5CG9 - chains A and C of the 3 polymer chains in the assembly; structure by X-ray diffraction, 2.69 A resolution.

== Chain A ==
Molecule: Tet-like dioxygenase
Organism: Naegleria gruberi
UniProtKB: D2W6T1 (D2W6T1_NAEGR); residues 57-321 here = UniProt positions 57-321
Sequence (267 residues; each row starts with the number of its first residue):
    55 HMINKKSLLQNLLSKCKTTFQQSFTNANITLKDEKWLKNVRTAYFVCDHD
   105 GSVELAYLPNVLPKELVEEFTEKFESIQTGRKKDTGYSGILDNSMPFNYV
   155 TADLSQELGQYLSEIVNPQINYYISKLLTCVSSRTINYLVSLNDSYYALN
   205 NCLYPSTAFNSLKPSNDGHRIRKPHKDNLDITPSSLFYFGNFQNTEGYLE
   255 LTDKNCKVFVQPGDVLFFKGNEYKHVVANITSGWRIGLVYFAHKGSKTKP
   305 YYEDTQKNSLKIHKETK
Differences from the reference sequence: expression tag (55-56)
Metal / ion sites: Mn2+: His-229, Asp-231, His-279 (together with 2-oxoglutaric acid)
Ligand contacts: 2-oxoglutaric acid (AKG): Asn-214, Arg-224, Ile-225, His-229, Asp-231, Leu-240, Tyr-242, Leu-253, His-279, Val-281, Arg-289, Val-293
Curated features (UniProtKB/Swiss-Prot):
  - binding site (2-oxoglutarate): Asn-214, Arg-224, Tyr-242, Arg-289
  - binding site (Fe cation): His-229, Asp-231, His-279
  - binding site (substrate): Gln-310
  - site: Ser-148 (Interaction with DNA)
  - mutagenesis: Asn-147 (N147D: Reduced enzyme activity with DNA containing 5-methylcytosine), Ala-212 (A212F/I/L: Strongly reduced enzyme activity; A212G: No effect on enzyme activity; A212V: Decreases enzyme activity with DNA containing 5-hydroxymethylcytosine), Asp-234 (D234A: Nearly abolishes enzyme activity with DNA containing 5-methylcytosine; D234N: Strongly reduced enzyme activity with DNA containing 5-methylcytosine), His-297 (H297N: Strongly reduced enzyme activity with DNA containing 5-methylcytosine; H297Q: Reduced enzyme activity with DNA containing 5-methylcytosine), Gln-310 (Q310A: Reduced enzyme activity with DNA containing 5-methylcytosine)
What the authors report for this chain:
  - binding site for the 13-nt DNA strand (chain C): Asn-147, Arg-224, Asp-234, Phe-295, His-297
  - specificity-determining residues: Asp-234
  - mutagenesis - D234N (2-fold): increased catalytic activity on thymine (citing earlier work)
  - mutagenesis - D234N (2-fold): decreased catalytic activity on 5mC (citing earlier work)
  - mutagenesis - A212G, V293A: unchanged catalytic activity on 5mC
  - mutagenesis - A212V: decreased catalytic activity on 5mC
  - mutagenesis - A212G, A212N, A212V, V293A: decreased catalytic activity on 5hmC
  - mutagenesis - A212F, A212I, A212L: abolished catalytic activity
  - mutagenesis - A212N, A212V: abolished catalytic activity on 5fC
  - mutagenesis - V293L: abolished catalytic activity on 5mC
  - mutagenesis - A212G, V293A: decreased catalytic activity on 5fC

== Chain C ==
Molecule: 13-nt DNA strand
Sequence (13 nucleotides; each row starts with the number of its first residue):
    14 TGTCAGCGCATGG
Modified positions: 5CM (5-methyl-2'-deoxy-cytidine-5'-monophosphate) at position 20

== Chain A / chain C interface ==
Residue-residue contacts (17):
  Tyr-141(A) with 5CM_20(C), hydrogen bond to the phosphate
  Leu-145(A) with DG21(C), sugar contact
  Asn-147(A) with 5CM_20(C), hydrogen bond to the base
  Met-149(A) with DG21(C), base contact
  Tyr-153(A) with DG21(C), hydrogen bond to the sugar; DC22(C), phosphate contact
  Thr-155(A) with DC22(C), phosphate contact
  Ala-156(A) with DC22(C), hydrogen bond to the phosphate; DA23(C), phosphate contact
  Ala-212(A) with 5CM_20(C), base contact
  Arg-224(A) with 5CM_20(C), salt bridge to the phosphate
  Asp-234(A) with 5CM_20(C), hydrogen bond to the base
  Val-293(A) with 5CM_20(C), base contact
  Phe-295(A) with 5CM_20(C), stacking on the base
  His-297(A) with 5CM_20(C), hydrogen bond to the base
  Gln-310(A) with DG21(C), hydrogen bond to the base; DC22(C), sugar contact
Also at the interface, not in a pair above, chain A (17 interface residues in all): Val-154, Asp-231, Lys-311
Also at the interface, not in a pair above, chain C (5 interface residues in all): DT24

== Overview ==
17 residues of chain A and 5 residues of chain C are in contact, with 7 hydrogen bonds, 1 salt bridge and 1
aromatic stacking contact. Among the polar pairs are Asn-147(A)/5CM_20(C), Asp-234(A)/5CM_20(C) and
His-297(A)/5CM_20(C). The paper reports a binding site for the 13-nt DNA strand (chain C) at Asn-147(A),
Arg-224(A) and Asp-234(A) among others; A212G, A212N and A212V of chain A, among others, reduce catalytic
activity on 5hmC; 9 substitutions were tested in all.
Chain A is Tet-like dioxygenase (Naegleria gruberi) and chain C is a 13-nt DNA strand; the structure, NgTET1
in complex with 5mC DNA in space group P3221, was determined by X-ray diffraction, deposited together with
5CG8.
